Entry 5T61 (X-ray diffraction, 2.55 A resolution); this record covers chains F and R of the 24 polymer chains in the assembly.

== Chain F (and R) ==
Protein: Tungsten formylmethanofuran dehydrogenase subunit fwdF
Organism: Methanothermobacter wolfeii
Notes: chain R of this document is another copy of the same molecule, construct and numbering; everything in this record applies to it too
Sequence (349 residues; each row starts with the number of its first residue):
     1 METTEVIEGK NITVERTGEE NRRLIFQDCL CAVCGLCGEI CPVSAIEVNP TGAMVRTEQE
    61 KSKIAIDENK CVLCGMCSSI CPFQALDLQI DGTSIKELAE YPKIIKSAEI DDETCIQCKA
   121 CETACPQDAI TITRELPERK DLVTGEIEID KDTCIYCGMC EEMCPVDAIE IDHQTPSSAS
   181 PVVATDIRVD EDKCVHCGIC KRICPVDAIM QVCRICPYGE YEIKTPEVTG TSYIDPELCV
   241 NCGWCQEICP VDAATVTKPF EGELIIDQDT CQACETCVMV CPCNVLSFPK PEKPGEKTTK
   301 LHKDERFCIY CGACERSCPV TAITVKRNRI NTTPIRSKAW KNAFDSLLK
Unresolved in the structure: 1-2, 19-20 (chain R: 1-5, 18-20)
Ion coordination: 4Fe-4S cluster Fe site 1: C31, C34, C37, C81; 4Fe-4S cluster Fe site 2: C41, C71, C77; 4Fe-4S cluster Fe site 3: C115, C118, C121; K+ site 1: E122, T123, C125, D128; 4Fe-4S cluster Fe site 4: C125, C242, C245; 4Fe-4S cluster Fe site 5: C154, C157, C160; K+ site 2: E161, E162, C164, D167; 4Fe-4S cluster Fe site 6: C194, C197, C200; K+ site 3 near H196 (its only coordinating residue here); 4Fe-4S cluster Fe site 7: C213 (shared with 1 residue of chain L); K+ site 4: Q246, E247, C249, D252; 4Fe-4S cluster Fe site 8: C271, C274, C277, C318; 1 more 4Fe-4S cluster Fe sites not listed
Residues lining bound ligands:
  - 4Fe-4S cluster (SF4), molecule 1: L24, C41, P42, V43, A45, I46, C71, V72, L73, C74, G75, M76, C77
  - 4Fe-4S cluster (SF4), molecule 2: F26, C31, A32, V33, C34, G35, L36, C37, C81, P82, F83, A85, L86
  - 4Fe-4S cluster (SF4), molecule 3: A108, C125, P126, A129, I130, I234, C239, V240, N241, C242, G243, W244, C245, V256
  - 4Fe-4S cluster (SF4), molecule 4: I110, C115, I116, Q117, C118, K119, A120, C121, I132, C249, P250, V251, A253
  - 4Fe-4S cluster (SF4), molecule 5: I147, C164, P165, V166, A168, I169, C194, V195, H196, C197, G198, I199, C200, Q211
  - 4Fe-4S cluster (SF4), molecule 6: I149, C154, I155, Y156, C157, G158, M159, C160, I187, C204, P205, V206, A208, I209
  - 4Fe-4S cluster (SF4), molecule 7: C213, I215, C216
  - 4Fe-4S cluster (SF4), molecule 8: L264, C281, P282, C283, V285, L286, C308, I309, Y310, C311, G312, A313, C314, V325
  - 4Fe-4S cluster (SF4), molecule 9: C271, Q272, A273, C274, E275, T276, C277, L301, C318, P319, V320, A322, I323

== Interface between chain F and chain R ==
Pairs across the interface - 16 pairs, chain F then chain R:
  E146(F) with Y218(R), hydrogen bond
  K201(F) with Y221(R)
  M210(F) with Y221(R)
  Q211(F) with Y221(R), hydrogen bond (backbone-side chain)
  V212(F) with P217(R); Y218(R), hydrophobic; Y221(R), hydrophobic
  C213(F) with P217(R)
  R214(F) with R214(R); Y218(R), hydrogen bond
  P217(F) with V212(R), hydrophobic; C213(R); P217(R), hydrophobic
  Y218(F) with E146(R), hydrogen bond; V212(R); R214(R), hydrogen bond
Also at the interface, not in a pair above, chain F (10 interface residues in all): I209
Also at the interface, not in a pair above, chain R (8 interface residues in all): E220

== In short ==
The interface between chain F and chain R involves 10 residues on one side and 8 on the other, with 5 hydrogen
bonds. Polar pairs include E146(F)-Y218(R), Q211(F)-Y221(R) and R214(F)-Y218(R). Bound to chain F: 9 copies of
4Fe-4S cluster.
Both chains are Tungsten formylmethanofuran dehydrogenase subunit fwdF (Methanothermobacter wolfeii). Entry
5T61 (Tungsten-containing formylmethanofuran dehydrogenase from methanothermobacter wolfeii, triclinic form at
2.55 A) was determined by X-ray diffraction (same publication as 5T5I and 5T5M).
